8TW4 - chains A and B of the 8 polymer chains in the assembly; structure by electron microscopy, 3.30 A resolution.

Chain A:
Name: TCR alpha
Source organism: Homo sapiens
Chain sequence (274 residues; each row starts with the number of its first residue):
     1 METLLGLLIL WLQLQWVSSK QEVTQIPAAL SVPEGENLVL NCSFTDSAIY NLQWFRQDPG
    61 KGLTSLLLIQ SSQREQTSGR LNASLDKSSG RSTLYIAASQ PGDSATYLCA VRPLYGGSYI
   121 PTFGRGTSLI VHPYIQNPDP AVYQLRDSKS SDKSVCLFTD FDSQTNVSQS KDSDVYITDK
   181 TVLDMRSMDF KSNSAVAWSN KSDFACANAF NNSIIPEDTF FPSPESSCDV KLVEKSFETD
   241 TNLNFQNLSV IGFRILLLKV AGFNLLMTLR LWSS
Unresolved in the structure: 1-29, 45-47, 57-63, 89-91, 115-125, 168-169, 179-181, 201-203, 224-244, 269-274
Disulfide bonds: Cys-42/Cys-109, Cys-156/Cys-206
Glycans and other covalent adducts: N-acetylglucosamine (NAG) linked to Asn-41, Asn-82
Ligand contacts: N-acetylglucosamine (NAG; 2-acetamido-2-deoxy-beta-D-glucopyranose): Asn-211, Asn-212, Ser-213, Ile-214
What the authors report for this chain:
  - post-translational modification sites: Asn-82
  - mutagenesis - S104C/V182C: decreased signaling in response to 8 mug/mL of tetramers
  - mutagenesis - S104C/V182C: unchanged signaling in response to ionomycin
  - mutagenesis - S104C/V182C: unchanged binding to HLA
  - mutagenesis - S104C/V182C: unchanged signaling in response to phorbol 12-myristate 13-acetate (PMA)
  - mutagenesis - S104C/V182C: unchanged localization

Chain B:
Name: T cell receptor beta variable 6-5, T cell receptor beta chain MC.7.G5, MCHERRY fusion protein
Source organism: Homo sapiens
UniProt: chimeric construct of A0A0K0K1A5, P0DTU4, A0A4D6FVK6: residues 1-114 from A0A0K0K1A5 (TVB65_HUMAN) positions 1-114 (same numbers); residues 128-311 from P0DTU4 positions 132-315 (UniProt number = residue number + 4); residues 322-556 from A0A4D6FVK6 positions 2-236 (UniProt number = residue number - 320)
Chain sequence (556 residues; numbered 1 to 556; the number before each row is that of its first residue):
     1 MSIGLLCCAA LSLLWAGPVN AGVTQTPKFQ VLKTGQSMTL QCAQDMNHEY MSWYRQDPGM
    61 GLRLIHYSVG AGITDQGEVP NGYNVSRSTT EDFPLRLLSA APSQTSVYFC ASSYVGNTGE
   121 LFFGEGSRLT VLEDLKNVFP PEVAVFEPSE AEISHTQKAT LVCLATGFYP DHVELSWWVN
   181 GKEVHSGVST DPQPLKEQPA LNDSRYCLSS RLRVSATFWQ NPRNHFRCQV QFYGLSENDE
   241 WTQDRAKPVT QIVSAEAWGR ADCGFTSESY QQGVLSATIL YEILLGKATL YAVLVSALVL
   301 MAMVKRKDSR GASLEVLFQG PVSKGEEDNM AIIKEFMRFK VHMEGSVNGH EFEIEGEGEG
   361 RPYEGTQTAK LKVTKGGPLP FAWDILSPQF MYGSKAYVKH PADIPDYLKL SFPEGFKWER
   421 VMNFEDGGVV TVTQDSSLQD GEFIYKVKLR GTNFPSDGPV MQKKTMGWEA SSERMYPEDG
   481 ALKGEIKQRL KLKDGGHYDA EVKTTYKAKK PVQLPGAYNV NIKLDITSHN EDYTIVEQYE
   541 RAEGRHSTGG MDELYK
Unresolved in the structure: 1-22, 28-31, 75-87, 199-203, 215-218, 259-273, 305-556
Differences from the reference sequence: linker (115-127, 312-321)
Disulfide bonds: Cys-42/Cys-110, Cys-163/Cys-228
UniProt features mapped onto this chain:
  - glycosylation (N-linked (GlcNAc...) asparagine): Asn-84, Asn-202
  - region: Cys-263 to Ala-277 (Connecting peptide)

Interface between chain A and chain B:
Residue-residue contacts - 60 pairs, chain A then chain B:
  Tyr-50(A) / Gly-116(B)  hydrogen bond (side chain-backbone)
  Asn-51(A) / Gly-119(B)
  Gln-53(A) / Gly-119(B)  hydrogen bond (side chain-backbone)
  Gln-53(A) / Glu-120(B)
  Gln-53(A) / Leu-121(B)  hydrogen bond (side chain-backbone)
  Ser-65(A) / Glu-120(B)  hydrogen bond
  Leu-68(A) / Thr-118(B)
  Leu-68(A) / Gly-119(B)
  Leu-68(A) / Glu-120(B)
  Thr-106(A) / Gly-59(B)
  Asp-139(A) / His-155(B)  salt bridge
  Ala-141(A) / His-155(B)
  Tyr-143(A) / Ser-149(B)
  Tyr-143(A) / Ala-151(B)  hydrophobic
  Tyr-143(A) / Glu-152(B)
  Tyr-143(A) / His-155(B)  hydrogen bond
  Gln-144(A) / Ser-149(B)
  Leu-145(A) / Glu-147(B)
  Leu-145(A) / Pro-148(B)  hydrophobic
  Leu-145(A) / Val-162(B)  hydrophobic
  Arg-146(A) / Phe-146(B)
  Arg-146(A) / Glu-147(B)  salt bridge
  Arg-146(A) / Pro-148(B)  hydrogen bond (side chain-backbone)
  Asp-147(A) / Phe-146(B)
  Ser-148(A) / Val-145(B)
  Ser-148(A) / Phe-146(B)
  Lys-153(A) / Cys-207(B)
  Val-155(A) / Phe-146(B)  hydrophobic
  Leu-157(A) / Glu-152(B)
  Leu-157(A) / Thr-160(B)
  Thr-159(A) / Glu-152(B)
  Thr-159(A) / Arg-213(B)  hydrogen bond
  Asp-160(A) / Thr-156(B)  hydrogen bond
  Asp-160(A) / Arg-213(B)  salt bridge
  Leu-183(A) / Gly-187(B)
  Leu-183(A) / Arg-213(B)
  Asp-184(A) / Gly-187(B)
  Met-188(A) / Lys-158(B)  hydrogen bond
  Phe-190(A) / Lys-158(B)
  Ser-192(A) / Arg-213(B)  hydrogen bond
  Ser-194(A) / Arg-211(B)  hydrogen bond
  Val-196(A) / Arg-211(B)
  Trp-198(A) / Leu-164(B)  hydrophobic
  Trp-198(A) / Glu-197(B)
  Trp-198(A) / Cys-207(B)  hydrophobic
  Phe-220(A) / His-155(B)
  Phe-245(A) / His-225(B)  hydrogen bond (backbone-side chain)
  Asn-247(A) / Arg-223(B)  hydrogen bond (side chain-backbone)
  Asn-247(A) / His-225(B)  hydrogen bond
  Leu-248(A) / Arg-223(B)
  Val-250(A) / Thr-278(B)
  Val-250(A) / Tyr-281(B)  hydrophobic
  Phe-253(A) / Tyr-281(B)
  Phe-253(A) / Glu-282(B)
  Phe-253(A) / Leu-285(B)  hydrophobic
  Arg-254(A) / Tyr-281(B)  hydrogen bond
  Leu-256(A) / Leu-285(B)  hydrophobic
  Leu-257(A) / Tyr-281(B)
  Leu-257(A) / Leu-284(B)  hydrophobic
  Leu-257(A) / Leu-285(B)  hydrophobic
Also at the interface, not in a pair above, chain A (45 interface residues in all): Ile-69, Ile-177, Met-185, Asn-193, Ala-195, Ile-251, Val-260, Phe-263, Asn-264
Also at the interface, not in a pair above, chain B (36 interface residues in all): Leu-195, Pro-222, Asn-224, Ala-288, Ala-292

In short:
45 residues of chain A face 36 of chain B across their interface, with 15 hydrogen bonds and 3 salt bridges.
Among the polar pairs are Asp-139(A)/His-155(B), Arg-146(A)/Glu-147(B) and Asp-160(A)/Arg-213(B). Chain A
binds N-acetylglucosamine. From the paper: S104C/V182C of chain A reduce signaling in response to 8 mug/mL of
tetramers; a modification site at Asn-82(A).
Here chain A is TCR alpha and chain B is T cell receptor beta variable 6-5, T cell receptor beta chain
MC.7.G5, MCHERRY fusion protein, both from Homo sapiens. Entry 8TW4 (TCR in nanodisc ND-I) was determined by
electron microscopy together with 8TW6 from the same study.
